Entry 1OFY (X-ray diffraction, 2.00 A resolution); this record covers chains A and B.

[Chain A (and B)]
Name: Nine heme cytochrome C
Organism: Desulfovibrio desulfuricans
Notes: chain B of this document is another copy of the same molecule, construct and numbering; everything in this record applies to it too
UniProt: Q9RN68 (CYC9_DESDE); residues 1-296 here correspond to UniProt positions 31-326 (UniProt number = residue number + 30)
Sequence (296 residues; row label = number of the first residue in the row):
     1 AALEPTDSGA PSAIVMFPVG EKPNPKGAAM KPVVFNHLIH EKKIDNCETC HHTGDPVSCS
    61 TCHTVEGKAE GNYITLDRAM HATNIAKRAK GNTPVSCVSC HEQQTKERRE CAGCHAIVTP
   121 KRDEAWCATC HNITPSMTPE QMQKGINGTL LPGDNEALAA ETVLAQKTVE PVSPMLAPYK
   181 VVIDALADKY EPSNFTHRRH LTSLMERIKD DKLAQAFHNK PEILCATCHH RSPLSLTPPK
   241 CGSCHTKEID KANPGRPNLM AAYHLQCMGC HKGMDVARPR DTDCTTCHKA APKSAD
Not modelled in the structure: 294-296
Swiss-Prot annotation at these positions:
  - binding site (heme): His37, His40, Cys47, Cys50, His51, His52, Cys59, Cys62, His63, His81, Cys97, Cys100, His101, Cys111, Cys114, His115, Cys127, Cys130, His131, His197 and 16 more in UniProt
Covalent attachments: heme c (HEC) linked to Cys47, Cys50, Cys59, Cys62, Cys97, Cys100, Cys111, Cys114, Cys127, Cys130, Cys225, Cys228, Cys241, Cys244, Cys267, Cys270, Cys284, Cys287
Ion coordination: heme c Fe (9 sites), coordinated by His37, His40, His51, His52, His63, His81, His101, His115, His131, His197, His200, His218, His229, His230, His245, His264 and 2 more
Small-molecule neighbours:
  - heme c (HEC), molecule 1: Ser8, Ala10, Pro11, Ile14, Met16, Phe35, His37, His40, Glu41, Ile44, Asn46, His51, Pro56, Val57, Ser58, Ser60
  - heme c (HEC), molecule 2: Met16, Val33, Phe35, Asn36, Ile39, His40, Lys43, Ile44, Thr49, Met80, Val95, Ser96, His101, Gln104, Thr129, Gln166, Asp211, Lys212, Leu213, Ala216
  - heme c (HEC), molecule 3: Met16, Phe17, Pro18, Ala29, Met30, Lys31, Pro32, Val33, Leu76, Asp77, Met80, His81, Val98, His101, Arg122, Asp123, Trp126, His131, Phe217
  - heme c (HEC), molecule 4: His51, His52, Thr53, Asp55, Val57, Ser58, Thr61, His63, Glu70, Gly71, Asn72, Ile74, Arg78, Ala79, Met80, Ala82, Ile85, Arg88, Pro94, Val95, Ser96
  - heme c (HEC), molecule 5: His101, Glu102, Gln104, Thr105, Arg108, Glu110, His115, Val118, Thr119, Pro120, Lys121, Arg122, Trp126, Leu204, Ile208, Asp211, Leu213, Ala214, Phe217, His218, Ile223, Leu224, Ala226, Thr227
  - heme c (HEC), molecule 6: Gly113, Ile117, Ile183, Ser193, Phe195, Thr196, Arg199, His200, Ser203, Leu204, Arg207, Thr227, Gln266, His271, Met274, Val276, Arg278, Pro279, Thr286
  - heme c (HEC), molecule 7: Ile117, His229, His230, Arg231, Ser232, Pro239, Lys240, His245, Gly255, Arg256, Pro257, Ala262, Tyr263, Leu265, Gln266
  - heme c (HEC), molecule 8: Val172, Ala177, Pro178, Val181, Ile183, Phe195, His197, Leu201, Leu224, Thr227, His229, Ser235, Leu236, Thr237, Pro238, Lys240, Gly242, Tyr263
  - heme c (HEC), molecule 9: Ile183, Asp184, Ala185, Leu186, Ala187, Asp188, Lys189, Tyr190, Pro192, Ser193, Met260, Tyr263, His264, Met268, His271, Pro279, Arg280, Asp281, Thr282, Asp283, His288
  - heme c (HEC), molecule 10: Arg231, Ser232, Pro233, Pro239, Ser243

[How chain A and chain B interact]
Pairs across the interface - 42 pairs, chain A then chain B:
  Lys22(A) - Ala185(B)  hydrogen bond (side chain-backbone)
  Pro23(A) - Lys240(B)  hydrogen bond (backbone-side chain)
  Asn24(A) - Lys240(B)
  Lys26(A) - Thr237(B)
  Gly27(A) - Thr237(B)
  Ala28(A) - Thr237(B)
  Ala28(A) - Pro238(B)
  Ala28(A) - Pro239(B)
  Ala29(A) - Thr237(B)  hydrogen bond (backbone-backbone)
  Ala29(A) - Pro238(B)
  Ala29(A) - Pro239(B)  hydrophobic
  Met30(A) - Pro233(B)
  Val65(A) - Ser243(B)
  Asp77(A) - Ser243(B)
  Asp77(A) - Arg256(B)  salt bridge
  Arg78(A) - Ala252(B)
  Asn84(A) - Ala252(B)  hydrogen bond (side chain-backbone)
  Glu124(A) - Pro233(B)
  Glu124(A) - Leu234(B)  hydrogen bond (side chain-backbone)
  Ala185(A) - Lys22(B)
  Pro233(A) - Met30(B)
  Pro233(A) - Glu124(B)
  Leu234(A) - Glu124(B)  hydrogen bond (backbone-side chain)
  Thr237(A) - Lys26(B)
  Thr237(A) - Gly27(B)
  Thr237(A) - Ala28(B)
  Thr237(A) - Ala29(B)  hydrogen bond (backbone-backbone)
  Pro238(A) - Ala28(B)
  Pro238(A) - Ala29(B)  hydrogen bond (backbone-backbone)
  Pro239(A) - Ala28(B)
  Pro239(A) - Ala29(B)  hydrophobic
  Pro239(A) - Met30(B)
  Lys240(A) - Pro23(B)  hydrogen bond (side chain-backbone)
  Lys240(A) - Asn24(B)
  Gly242(A) - Val65(B)
  Ser243(A) - Val65(B)
  Ser243(A) - Asp77(B)
  Cys244(A) - Asp77(B)
  Thr246(A) - Thr75(B)
  Ala252(A) - Arg78(B)
  Ala252(A) - Asn84(B)  hydrogen bond (backbone-side chain)
  Arg256(A) - Asp77(B)  salt bridge
Interface residues without a listed pair, chain A (30 interface residues in all): Thr75, Cys127, Pro178, Ser232
Interface residues without a listed pair, chain B (31 interface residues in all): Cys127, Pro178, Ser232, Gly242, Cys244, Thr246, Asn253

[Overview]
The interface between chain A and chain B involves 30 residues on one side and 31 on the other; the contacts
include 10 hydrogen bonds and 2 salt bridges. Polar contacts include Asp77(A)-Arg256(B), Lys22(A)-Ala185(B)
and Pro23(A)-Lys240(B). Bound to chain A: heme c.
Chain A and chain B are both Nine heme cytochrome C (Desulfovibrio desulfuricans); the structure, three
dimensional structure of the reduced form of nine-heme cytochrome c at ph 7.5, was determined by X-ray
diffraction (same publication as 1OFW).
